Entry 4W60 (X-ray diffraction, 2.70 A resolution); this record covers chain A.

[Chain A]
Molecule: Late protein H7
Organism: Vaccinia virus
Reference sequence: P08586 (H7_VACCW); residue numbers follow UniProt; this construct covers 1-146
Amino-acid sequence (147 residues; row label = number of the first residue in the row; numbering starts at 0):
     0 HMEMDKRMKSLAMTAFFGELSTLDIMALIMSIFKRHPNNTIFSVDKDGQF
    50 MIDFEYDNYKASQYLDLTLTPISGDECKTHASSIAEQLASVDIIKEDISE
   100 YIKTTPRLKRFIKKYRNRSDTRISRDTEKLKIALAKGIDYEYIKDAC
Disordered / not traced: 0, 118-146
Differences from the reference sequence: expression tag (0); engineered mutation Ser89 (Cys in P08586)
Curated features (UniProtKB/Swiss-Prot):
  - mutagenesis: Arg109 (R109E: Loss of viral membrane assembly)
What the authors report for this chain:
  - conformationally variable residues (order/disorder transition): Ser118 to Cys146
  - mutagenesis - F32A, K33E, C89S, K102E, K113E, R115E, R121E, K130E, D138K, E140K, D144K: unchanged growth
  - mutagenesis - K108E/R109E/K112E, K108E, K128E, K143E: abolished growth
  - mutagenesis - R109E, K112E (10-fold), K135E (85-fold): decreased growth
  - mutagenesis - K108E/R109E/K112E: abolished binding to PI3P and PI4P
  - mutagenesis - C89S: unchanged binding to PI3P and PI4P
  - mutagenesis - K108E/R109E/K112E: abolished binding to lipids

[Summary]
UniProt lists one mutagenesis site. The paper reports that K108E/R109E/K112E, K108E and K128E, among others,
abolish growth; conformational variability at Ser118; 18 substitutions were tested in all.
Chain A is Late protein H7 (Vaccinia virus); the structure, The structure of Vaccina virus H7 protein displays
A Novel Phosphoinositide binding fold required for membrane ..., was determined by X-ray diffraction (same
publication as 4W5X).
